Entry 7UP2 (X-ray diffraction, 1.13 A resolution); this record covers chain A.

[Chain A]
Name: Beta-lactamase VIM-1
From: Pseudomonas aeruginosa
UniProt: Q9XAY4 (Q9XAY4_PSEAI); residues 27-266 here = UniProt positions 27-266
Amino-acid sequence (246 residues; row label = number of the first residue in the row):
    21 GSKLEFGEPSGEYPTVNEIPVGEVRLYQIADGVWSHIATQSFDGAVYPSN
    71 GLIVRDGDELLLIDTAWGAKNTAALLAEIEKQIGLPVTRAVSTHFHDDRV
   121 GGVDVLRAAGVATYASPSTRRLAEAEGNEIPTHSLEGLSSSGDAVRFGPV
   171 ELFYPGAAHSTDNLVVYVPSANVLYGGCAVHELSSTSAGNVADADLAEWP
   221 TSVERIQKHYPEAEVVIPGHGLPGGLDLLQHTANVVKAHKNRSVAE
Unresolved in the structure: 21-31, 262-266
Sequence notes: expression tag (21-26)
Ion coordination: Zn2+ site 1: His114, His116, His179 (together with NZR); Zn2+ site 2: Asp118, Cys198, His240 (together with NZR)
Ligand contacts: NZR ((2M)-4'-methyl-2-(2H-tetrazol-5-yl)[1,1'-biphenyl]-3-sulfonamide): Phe62, Tyr67, Trp87, His114, His116, Asp118, His179, Cys198, His201, Ser205, Ser207, Ala208, Gly209, Asn210, His240

[Summary]
Chain A binds compound NZR. The Zn2+ site 1 is built by His114, His116 and His179. The Zn2+ site 2 is built by
Asp118, Cys198 and His240.
Chain A is Beta-lactamase VIM-1 (Pseudomonas aeruginosa); the structure, NDM1-inhibitor co-structure, was
determined by X-ray diffraction (same publication as 7UOX, 7UOY, 7UP1 and 7UP3).
